Entry 7L0Q (electron microscopy, 4.30 A resolution (low resolution: residue-level contacts below are approximate; hydrogen-bond / salt-bridge calls are withheld)); this record covers chains A and B of the 5 polymer chains in the assembly.

== Chain A ==
Protein: Guanine nucleotide-binding protein G(i) subunit alpha-1
From: Homo sapiens
Reference sequence: P63096 (GNAI1_HUMAN); residue numbers follow UniProt; this construct covers 1-354
Sequence (354 residues; each row starts with the number of its first residue):
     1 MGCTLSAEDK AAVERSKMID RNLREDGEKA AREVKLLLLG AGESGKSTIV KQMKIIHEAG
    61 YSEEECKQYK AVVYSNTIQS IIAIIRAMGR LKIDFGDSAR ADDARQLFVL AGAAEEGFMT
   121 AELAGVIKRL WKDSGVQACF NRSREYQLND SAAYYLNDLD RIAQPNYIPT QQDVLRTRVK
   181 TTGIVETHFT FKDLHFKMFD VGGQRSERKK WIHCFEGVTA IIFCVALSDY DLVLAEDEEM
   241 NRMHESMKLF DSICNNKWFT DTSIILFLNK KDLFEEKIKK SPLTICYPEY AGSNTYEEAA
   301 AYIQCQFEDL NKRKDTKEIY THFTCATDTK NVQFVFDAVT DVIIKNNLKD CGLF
Not modelled in the structure: 1, 57-63, 178-181, 235-239
Swiss-Prot annotation at these positions:
  - region: Lys35 to Thr48 (G1 motif), Asp173 to Thr181 (G2 motif), Phe196 to Arg205 (G3 motif), Ile265 to Asp272 (G4 motif), Thr324 to Thr329 (G5 motif)
  - binding site (GTP): Glu43 to Thr48, Ser151, Leu175 to Thr181, Asp200 to Gln204, Asn269 to Asp272, Ala326
  - binding site (Mg(2+)): Ser47, Thr181
  - modified residue: Arg178 (ADP-ribosylarginine), Gln204 (Deamidated glutamine), Cys351 (ADP-ribosylcysteine)
  - lipidation: Gly2 (N-myristoyl glycine), Cys3 (S-palmitoyl cysteine)
From the paper describing this entry:
  - post-translational modification sites: Gly2
  - conformationally variable residues (helix shift): Ser47

== Chain B ==
Protein: Guanine nucleotide-binding protein G(I)/G(S)/G(T) subunit beta-1
From: Homo sapiens
Reference sequence: P62873 (GBB1_HUMAN); numbering as in UniProt (aligned over 2-340)
Sequence (361 residues; numbered -20 to 340; the number before each row is that of its first residue; numbers below 1 keep their minus sign (Met-20 is residue -20)):
   -20 MRGSHHHHHH HHHHLEVLFQ GPSELDQLRQ EAEQLKNQIR DARKACADAT LSQITNNIDP
    40 VGRIQMRTRR TLRGHLAKIY AMHWGTDSRL LVSASQDGKL IIWDSYTTNK VHAIPLRSSW
   100 VMTCAYAPSG NYVACGGLDN ICSIYNLKTR EGNVRVSREL AGHTGYLSCC RFLDDNQIVT
   160 SSGDTTCALW DIETGQQTTT FTGHTGDVMS LSLAPDTRLF VSGACDASAK LWDVREGMCR
   220 QTFTGHESDI NAICFFPNGN AFATGSDDAT CRLFDLRADQ ELMTYSHDNI ICGITSVSFS
   280 KSGRLLLAGY DDFNCNVWDA LKADRAGVLA GHDNRVSCLG VTDDGMAVAT GSWDSFLKIW
   340 N
Not modelled in the structure: -20 to 29
Sequence notes: initiating methionine (-20); expression tag (-19 to 1)
Swiss-Prot annotation at these positions:
  - modified residue: Ser2 (N-acetylserine), His266 (Phosphohistidine)

== Chain A / chain B interface ==
Contacting residue pairs - 54 pairs, chain A then chain B:
  Val13(A) - Asn88(B)
  Arg15(A) - Lys89(B)
  Arg15(A) - Val90(B)
  Ser16(A) - Asn88(B)
  Ser16(A) - Lys89(B)
  Ile19(A) - Lys89(B)
  Ile19(A) - Ala92(B)
  Asp20(A) - Lys89(B)
  Leu23(A) - Gly53(B)
  Leu23(A) - Lys78(B)
  Leu23(A) - Ile80(B)
  Asp26(A) - Lys78(B)
  Gly27(A) - Leu55(B)
  Gln68(A) - Arg134(B)
  Tyr69(A) - Arg96(B)
  Tyr69(A) - Glu138(B)
  Ala71(A) - Arg134(B)
  Val72(A) - Val135(B)
  Gln79(A) - Arg137(B)
  Gln79(A) - Glu172(B)
  Gln79(A) - Thr173(B)
  Glu115(A) - Arg129(B)
  Glu116(A) - Glu130(B)
  Gln147(A) - Gln175(B)
  Thr177(A) - Glu138(B)
  Thr182(A) - Asn119(B)
  Thr182(A) - Thr143(B)
  Gly183(A) - Asn119(B)
  Ile184(A) - Leu117(B)
  Ile184(A) - Asp118(B)
  Lys197(A) - Ser98(B)
  Phe199(A) - Trp99(B)
  Ser206(A) - Tyr145(B)
  Ser206(A) - Gly162(B)
  Glu207(A) - Cys204(B)
  Lys210(A) - Tyr145(B)
  Lys210(A) - Met188(B)
  Lys210(A) - Cys204(B)
  Lys210(A) - Asp228(B)
  Lys210(A) - Asn230(B)
  Lys210(A) - Asp246(B)
  Trp211(A) - Leu117(B)
  Trp211(A) - Tyr145(B)
  His213(A) - Lys57(B)
  His213(A) - Tyr59(B)
  His213(A) - Trp332(B)
  Cys214(A) - Gln75(B)
  Cys214(A) - Trp99(B)
  Cys214(A) - Met101(B)
  Phe215(A) - Trp99(B)
  Phe215(A) - Leu117(B)
  Glu216(A) - Lys57(B)
  Glu216(A) - Trp332(B)
  Trp258(A) - Trp332(B)
Interface residues without a listed pair, chain A (36 interface residues in all): Ala12, Glu186, Gln204, Arg205, Lys209
Interface residues without a listed pair, chain B (41 interface residues in all): His91, His142, Gly174, Asp186, Arg314

== Summary ==
The interface between chain A and chain B involves 36 residues on one side and 41 on the other. UniProt lists
24 GTP-binding residues and Mg2+-binding residues Ser47(A) and Thr181(A) on chain A. The paper reports a
modification site at Gly2(A); conformational variability at Ser47(A).
Here chain A is Guanine nucleotide-binding protein G(i) subunit alpha-1 and chain B is Guanine
nucleotide-binding protein G(I)/G(S)/G(T) subunit beta-1, both from Homo sapiens. Entry 7L0Q (Structure of
NTS-NTSR1-Gi complex in lipid nanodisc, canonical state, with AHD) was determined by electron microscopy
together with 7L0P, 7L0R and 7L0S from the same study.
